9CCK - chains B and C of the 3 polymer chains in the assembly; structure by X-ray diffraction, 1.84 A resolution.

# Chain B
Name: Copper-containing nitrite reductase
Source organism: Nitrosopumilus maritimus
Notes: EC 1.7.2.1
UniProt: A9A2L1 (A9A2L1_NITMS); residues 1-409 here correspond to UniProt positions 36-444 (UniProt number = residue number + 35)
Chain sequence (409 residues; each row starts with the number of its first residue):
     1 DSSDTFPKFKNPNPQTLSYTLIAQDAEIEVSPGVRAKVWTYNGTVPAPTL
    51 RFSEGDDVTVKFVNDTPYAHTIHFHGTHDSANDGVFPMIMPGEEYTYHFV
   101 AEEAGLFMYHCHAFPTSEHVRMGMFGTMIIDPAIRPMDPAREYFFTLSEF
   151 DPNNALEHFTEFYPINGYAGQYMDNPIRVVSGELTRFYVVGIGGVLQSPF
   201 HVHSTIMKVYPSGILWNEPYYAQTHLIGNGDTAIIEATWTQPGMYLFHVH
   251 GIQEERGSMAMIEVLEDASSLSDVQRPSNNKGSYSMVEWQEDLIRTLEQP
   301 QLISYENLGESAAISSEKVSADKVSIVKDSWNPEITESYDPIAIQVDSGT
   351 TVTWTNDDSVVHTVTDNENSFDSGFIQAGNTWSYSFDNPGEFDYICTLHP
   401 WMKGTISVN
Bound ions: Cu ion site 1: His70, Cys111, His119, Met124; Cu ion site 2: His73 (shared with His201(C) of chain C); Cu ion site 3: His75, His110 (shared with His250(C) of chain C); Cu ion site 4: His112 (shared with His203(C), His248(C) of chain C); Cu ion site 5: His201 (shared with 1 residue of chain A); Cu ion site 6: His203, His248 (shared with 1 residue of chain A); Cu ion site 7: His250 (shared with 2 residues of chain A); Cu ion site 8: His362, Cys396, His399

# Chain C
Name: Copper-containing nitrite reductase
Source organism: Nitrosopumilus maritimus
Notes: EC 1.7.2.1
UniProt: A9A2L1 (A9A2L1_NITMS); residues 1-309 here correspond to UniProt positions 36-344 (UniProt number = residue number + 35)
Chain sequence (309 residues; numbered 1 to 309; the number before each row is that of its first residue):
     1 DSSDTFPKFKNPNPQTLSYTLIAQDAEIEVSPGVRAKVWTYNGTVPAPTL
    51 RFSEGDDVTVKFVNDTPYAHTIHFHGTHDSANDGVFPMIMPGEEYTYHFV
   101 AEEAGLFMYHCHAFPTSEHVRMGMFGTMIIDPAIRPMDPAREYFFTLSEF
   151 DPNNALEHFTEFYPINGYAGQYMDNPIRVVSGELTRFYVVGIGGVLQSPF
   201 HVHSTIMKVYPSGILWNEPYYAQTHLIGNGDTAIIEATWTQPGMYLFHVH
   251 GIQEERGSMAMIEVLEDASSLSDVQRPSNNKGSYSMVEWQEDLIRTLEQP
   301 QLISYENLG
Bound ions: Cu ion site 1: His70, Cys111, His119; Cu ion site 2: His73 (shared with 1 residue of chain A); Cu ion site 3: His75, His110 (shared with 1 residue of chain A); Cu ion site 4: His112 (shared with 2 residues of chain A); Cu ion site 5: His201 (shared with His73(B) of chain B); Cu ion site 6: His203, His248 (shared with His112(B) of chain B); Cu ion site 7: His250 (shared with His75(B), His110(B) of chain B)

# Interface between chain B and chain C
Pairs across the interface (69):
  His73(B) with His203(C)
  His75(B) with His201(C); Gln223(C), hydrogen bond; His250(C)
  Gly76(B) with Ser204(C); Thr205(C)
  Thr77(B) with Ser204(C); Thr205(C); Ile206(C)
  His78(B) with Ser204(C), hydrogen bond; Tyr245(C)
  Asp79(B) with Gln241(C); Tyr245(C)
  Ser80(B) with Met244(C), hydrogen bond (side chain-backbone); Tyr245(C), hydrogen bond (backbone-side chain)
  Asp83(B) with His203(C), salt bridge; Ser204(C), hydrogen bond
  Val85(B) with His203(C); Leu246(C), hydrophobic
  Phe86(B) with Met244(C), hydrophobic; Met261(C), hydrophobic
  Glu103(B) with Ile206(C)
  Leu106(B) with Gln223(C), hydrogen bond (backbone-side chain)
  Phe107(B) with Ile206(C), hydrophobic; Gln223(C)
  His110(B) with His250(C)
  His112(B) with His203(C), hydrogen bond; Leu246(C); His248(C)
  Pro115(B) with Glu255(C)
  Thr116(B) with Glu254(C); Glu255(C), hydrogen bond (backbone-side chain)
  Ser117(B) with Glu255(C), hydrogen bond (backbone-side chain)
  His158(B) with Phe159(C)
  Ile192(B) with His250(C)
  Gly194(B) with Gly251(C); Ile252(C), hydrogen bond (backbone-backbone)
  Val195(B) with Phe159(C), hydrophobic; Leu196(C)
  Gln197(B) with Gln197(C); Pro199(C); Leu226(C)
  Pro211(B) with Tyr220(C), hydrophobic
  Ser212(B) with Tyr221(C); Ala222(C); Gln223(C), hydrogen bond (backbone-side chain); Thr224(C), hydrogen bond (side chain-backbone)
  Ile214(B) with Tyr221(C)
  Trp216(B) with Ile206(C), hydrophobic; Tyr221(C), hydrophobic
  Asn217(B) with Tyr220(C); Tyr221(C), hydrogen bond (side chain-backbone)
  Leu226(B) with Leu226(C), hydrophobic
  Asn229(B) with Pro199(C); Thr224(C); His250(C)
  Gly230(B) with Thr224(C), hydrogen bond (backbone-side chain); His250(C)
  Asp231(B) with Gln223(C); Thr224(C)
  Thr232(B) with Gln223(C), hydrogen bond
  Phe375(B) with Met173(C), hydrophobic; Met261(C), hydrophobic
  Gln377(B) with Met173(C); Asp174(C)
  Ala378(B) with Pro32(C)
  Gly379(B) with Pro32(C)
  Asn380(B) with Pro32(C); Asp174(C), hydrogen bond
Interface residues without a listed pair, chain B (42 interface residues in all): Phe114, Phe159, Gly228, Ser359
Interface residues without a listed pair, chain C (34 interface residues in all): Gly170, Pro242, Gly243, Gln253, Met259

# In short
Chain B and chain C form an interface of 42 and 34 residues respectively; the contacts include 16 hydrogen
bonds and 1 salt bridge. Among the polar pairs are Asp83(B)-His203(C), His75(B)-Gln223(C) and
His78(B)-Ser204(C). The Cu ion site 6 is built by His203(B) and His248(B).
Chain B is Copper-containing nitrite reductase and chain C is Copper-containing nitrite reductase, both from
Nitrosopumilus maritimus; the structure, Multi-copper oxidase with a C-terminal cupredoxin domain from
Nitrosopumilus maritimus, was determined by X-ray diffraction.
